7VOY - chains Y and M of the 37 polymer chains in the assembly; structure by electron microscopy, 4.20 A resolution (low resolution: residue-level contacts below are approximate; hydrogen-bond / salt-bridge calls are withheld).

== Chain Y ==
Name: Light-harvesting protein B-875 alpha chain
Source organism: Cereibacter sphaeroides 2.4.1
UniProtKB: Q3J1A4 (LHA1_RHOS4); residue numbers follow UniProt; this construct covers 1-58
Amino-acid sequence (58 residues; each row starts with the number of its first residue):
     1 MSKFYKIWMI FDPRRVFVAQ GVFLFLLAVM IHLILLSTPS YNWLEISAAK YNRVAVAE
Unresolved in the structure: 55-58
Residues lining bound ligands:
  - bacteriochlorophyll a (BCL), molecule 1: Leu24, Leu27, Ala28, Ile31, His32, Leu35, Tyr41
  - bacteriochlorophyll a (BCL), molecule 2: Ala28, His32, Trp43
Swiss-Prot annotation at these positions:
  - binding site (a bacteriochlorophyll): His32

== Chain M ==
Name: Reaction center protein M chain
Source organism: Cereibacter sphaeroides 2.4.1
UniProtKB: Q3J1A6 (RCEM_RHOS4); residues 0-307 here correspond to UniProt positions 1-308 (UniProt number = residue number + 1)
Amino-acid sequence (308 residues; numbered 0 to 307; the number before each row is that of its first residue; numbering starts at 0):
     0 MAEYQNIFSQ VQVRGPADLG MTEDVNLANR SGVGPFSTLL GWFGNAQLGP IYLGSLGVLS
    60 LFSGLMWFFT IGIWFWYQAG WNPAVFLRDL FFFSLEPPAP EYGLSFAAPL KEGGLWLIAS
   120 FFMFVAVWSW WGRTYLRAQA LGMGKHTAWA FLSAIWLWMV LGFIRPILMG SWSEAVPYGI
   180 FSHLDWTNNF SLVHGNLFYN PFHGLSIAFL YGSALLFAMH GATILAVSRF GGERELEQIA
   240 DRGTAAERAA LFWRWTMGFN ATMEGIHRWA IWMAVLVTLT GGIGILLSGT VVDNWYVWGQ
   300 NHGMAPLN
Unresolved in the structure: 0-1, 307
Residues lining bound ligands:
  - bacteriochlorophyll a (BCL), molecule 1: Leu156, Leu160, Trp185, Thr186, Asn187, Phe189, Ser190, Leu196, Phe197, Asn199, His202, Ser205, Ile206, Leu209, Val276, Thr277, Gly280, Ile284
  - bacteriochlorophyll a (BCL), molecule 2: Trp157, Leu160, Ile179, His182, Leu183, Thr186
  - bacteriochlorophyll a (BCL), molecule 3: Gly203, Leu204, Ile206, Ala207, Tyr210
  - bacteriopheophytin a (BPH), molecule 1: Ala125, Val126, Trp129, Thr133, Ala149, Phe150, Ala153, Ala273, Val274, Val276, Thr277
  - bacteriopheophytin a (BPH), molecule 2: Leu214, Met218, Met256
  - Fe2+ (FE2): Glu234, Met262, Ile265, His266
  - speroidenone (SPN): Trp66, Phe67, Phe68, Ile70, Gly71, Phe74, Phe105, Leu116, Ser119, Phe120, Met122, Phe123, Trp157, Met158, Leu160, Gly161, Phe162, Trp171, Val175, Tyr177, Gly178, Ile179
  - ubiquinone-10 (U10): His219, Thr222, Ile223, Ala248, Ala249, Trp252, Asn259, Ala260, Thr261, Met262, Ile265
Swiss-Prot annotation at these positions:
  - binding site ((7R,8Z)-bacteriochlorophyll b): His182, His202
  - binding site (Fe cation): His219, Glu234, His266
  - binding site (a ubiquinone): Trp252

== Interface between chain Y and chain M ==
Residue-residue contacts (7):
  Arg15(Y) with Leu135(M); Gln138(M)
  Met30(Y) with Phe120(M)
  Ile34(Y) with Phe105(M)
  Ser37(Y) with Leu103(M); Ser104(M); Phe105(M)
Also at the interface, not in a pair above, chain Y (5 interface residues in all): Leu33
Also at the interface, not in a pair above, chain M (7 interface residues in all): Phe162

== In short ==
Chain Y and chain M form an interface of 5 and 7 residues respectively. Chain Y binds bacteriochlorophyll a.
Ligands of chain M: bacteriopheophytin a, 3 copies of bacteriochlorophyll a, Fe2+, ubiquinone-10 and
speroidenone.
Here chain Y is Light-harvesting protein B-875 alpha chain and chain M is Reaction center protein M chain,
both from Cereibacter sphaeroides 2.4.1. Entry 7VOY (Rba sphaeroides PufX-KO RC-LH1) was determined by
electron microscopy together with 7VA9, 7VB9, 7VNM, 7VOR and 7VOT from the same study.
